7OQE - chains 1 and A of the 39 polymer chains in the assembly; structure by electron microscopy, 5.90 A resolution (low resolution: residue-level contacts below are approximate; hydrogen-bond / salt-bridge calls are withheld).

[Chain 1]
Molecule: U1 snRNA
From: Saccharomyces cerevisiae
Sequence (568 nucleotides; each row starts with the number of its first residue):
     1 AUACUUACCU UAAGAUAUCA GAGGAGAUCA AGAAGUCCUA CUGAUCAAAC AUGCGCUUCC
    61 AAUAGUAGAA GGACGUUAAG CAUUUAUCAU UGAACUAUAA UUGUUCAUUG AAGUCAUUGA
   121 UGCAAACUCC UUGGUCACAC ACACAUACGG CGCGGAAGGC GUGUUUGCUG ACGUUUCCAU
   181 UCCCUUGUUU CAAUCAUUGG UUAAUCCCUU GAUUCCUUUG GGGAUUUUUG GGUUAAACUG
   241 AUUUUUGGGG CCCUUUGUUU CUUCUGCCUG GAGAAGUUUG ACACCAAAUU CAAAUUGGUG
   301 UUAGGGGAGC UGGGGCCUUU CAAAAGAGAG CUUUGUAGAG GCAUUCUUUU UGACUACUUU
   361 UCUCUAGCGU GCCAUUUUAG UUUUUGACGG CAGAUUCGAA UGAACUUAAG UUUAUGAUGA
   421 AGGUAUGGCU GUUGAGAUUA UUUGGUCGGG AUUGUAGUUU GAAGAUGUGC UCUUUUGAGC
   481 AGUCUCAACU UUGCUCGUUC CCGUUAUGGG AAAAAUUUUG GAAGGUCUUG GUAGGAACGG
   541 GUGGAUCUUA UAAUUUUUGA UUUAUUUU
Unresolved in the structure: 27-33, 566-568

[Chain A]
Name: U1 small nuclear ribonucleoprotein A
From: Saccharomyces cerevisiae
UniProtKB: P32605 (RU1A_YEAST); residues 1-298 here = UniProt positions 1-298
Amino-acid sequence (298 residues; row label = number of the first residue in the row):
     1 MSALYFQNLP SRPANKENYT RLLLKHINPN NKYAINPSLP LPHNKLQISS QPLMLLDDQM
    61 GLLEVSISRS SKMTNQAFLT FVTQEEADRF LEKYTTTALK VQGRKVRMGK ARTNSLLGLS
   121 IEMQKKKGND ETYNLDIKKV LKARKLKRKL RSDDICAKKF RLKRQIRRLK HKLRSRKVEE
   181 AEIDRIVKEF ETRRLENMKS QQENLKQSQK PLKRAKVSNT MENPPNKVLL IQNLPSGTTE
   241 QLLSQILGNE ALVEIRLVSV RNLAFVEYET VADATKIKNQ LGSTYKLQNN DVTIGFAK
Unresolved in the structure: 1, 47-54, 126-132, 149-298

[Chain 1 / chain A interface]
Contacting residue pairs (32):
  U58(1) with Asn15(A)
  C59(1) with Ala14(A); Asn15(A); Asn18(A)
  C60(1) with Arg12(A); Pro13(A)
  A62(1) with Gly103(A); Arg104(A)
  A67(1) with Gly103(A)
  G68(1) with Gln102(A)
  A141(1) with Lys72(A); Asn75(A)
  C142(1) with Ala111(A); Arg112(A)
  A143(1) with Phe78(A); Thr113(A)
  C144(1) with Asn114(A); Ser115(A); Leu116(A)
  A145(1) with Asn44(A); Lys45(A); Leu46(A)
  C148(1) with Val65(A); Ser66(A); Ile67(A); Ser68(A)
  G149(1) with Ser68(A); Arg69(A)
  G150(1) with Ala14(A); Arg69(A); Ser70(A)
  G427(1) with Asn134(A)
Other interface residues (no listed pair), chain 1 (18 interface residues in all): A61, A147, A425
Other interface residues (no listed pair), chain A (33 interface residues in all): Ala3, Tyr5, Ser71, Gln76, Lys110, Lys138

[Overview]
18 residues of chain 1 face 33 of chain A across their interface.
Here chain 1 is U1 snRNA and chain A is U1 small nuclear ribonucleoprotein A, both from Saccharomyces
cerevisiae. Entry 7OQE (Saccharomyces cerevisiae spliceosomal pre-A complex (delta BS-A ACT1)) was determined
by electron microscopy, deposited together with 7OQB and 7OQC.
